Entry 1C5L (X-ray diffraction, 1.47 A resolution); this record covers chains L and H of the 3 polymer chains in the assembly.

Chain L:
Molecule: thrombin
From: Homo sapiens
Notes: EC 3.4.21.5; fragment: light chain
UniProt: P00734 (THRB_HUMAN); residues 1-14 here correspond to UniProt positions 336-349 (UniProt number = residue number + 335)
Amino-acid sequence (36 residues; each row starts with the number of its first residue; a row labelled like 14A-14M holds insertion residues (14A, then the next letters in order)):
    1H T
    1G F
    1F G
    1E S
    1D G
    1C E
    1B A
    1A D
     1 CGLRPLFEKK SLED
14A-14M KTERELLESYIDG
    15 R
Curated features (UniProtKB/Swiss-Prot):
  - site: Arg15 (Cleavage)

Chain H:
Molecule: thrombin
From: Homo sapiens
Notes: EC 3.4.21.5; fragment: heavy chain
UniProt: P00734 (THRB_HUMAN); the construct lacks a stretch of the UniProt sequence and is renumbered around it, so the offset changes along the chain: 16-36 = UniProt 364-384; 37-60 = UniProt 386-409; 61-77 = UniProt 419-435; 78-97 = UniProt 437-456; 7 more segments
Amino-acid sequence (259 residues; each row starts with the number of its first residue; note: 3 numbers in that range are skipped by the numbering (no residue carries them; nothing is unmodelled there); a row labelled like 60A-60I holds insertion residues (60A, then the next letters in order)):
    16 IVEGSDAEIG MSPWQVMLFR K
   36A S
    37 PQELLCGASL ISDRWVLTAA HCLL
60A-60I YPPWDKNFT
    61 ENDLLVRIGK HSRTRYE
   77A R
    78 NIEKISMLEK IYIHPRYNWR
   97A E
    98 NLDRDIALMK LKKPVAFSDY IHPVCLPDRE TA
129A-129C ASL
   130 LQAGYKGRVT GWGNLKET
147A-147G WTANVGK
   150 GQPSVLQVVN LPIVERPVCK DSTRIRITDN MFCAG
  184A Y
   185 KP
186A-186D DEGK
   187 RGDACEGDSG GPFVMKSP
204A-204B FN
   205 NRWYQMGIVS WGE
   219 GCD
  221A R
   222 DGKYGFYTHV FRLKKWIQKV IDQFGE
Disordered / not traced: 147A-147G
Curated features (UniProtKB/Swiss-Prot):
  - region: Ala183 to Val200 (High affinity receptor-binding region which is also known as the TP508 peptide)
  - active site (Charge relay system): His57, Asp102, Ser195
  - glycosylation: Asn60G (N-linked (GlcNAc...) (complex) asparagine)
Cystine bridges: Cys42-Cys58, Cys168-Cys182, Cys191-Cys220
Ion coordination: Ca2+: Lys169, Thr172, Phe204A; Na+: Arg221A, Lys224

How chain L and chain H interact:
Pairs across the interface (65; chain L residue first):
  Cys1(L) - Pro120(H)
  Cys1(L) - Val121(H)
  Cys1(L) - Cys122(H)  disulfide
  Cys1(L) - Arg206(H)  hydrogen bond (backbone-side chain)
  Asp1A(L) - His119(H)  salt bridge
  Asp1A(L) - Arg206(H)
  Ala1B(L) - Arg206(H)
  Glu1C(L) - Arg206(H)
  Gly1D(L) - Cys122(H)
  Gly1D(L) - Leu123(H)  hydrogen bond (backbone-backbone)
  Ser1E(L) - Leu123(H)
  Ser1E(L) - Asp125(H)  hydrogen bond
  Ser1E(L) - Lys235(H)
  Gly1F(L) - Lys235(H)
  Gly1F(L) - Gln239(H)
  Phe1G(L) - Leu123(H)  hydrophobic
  Thr1H(L) - Ile47(H)  hydrogen bond (backbone-backbone)
  Thr1H(L) - Ser48(H)
  Thr1H(L) - Leu123(H)
  Thr1H(L) - Ile242(H)
  Gly2(L) - Pro120(H)  hydrogen bond (backbone-backbone)
  Gly2(L) - Cys122(H)
  Gly2(L) - Arg206(H)
  Gly2(L) - Trp207(H)  hydrogen bond (backbone-backbone)
  Leu3(L) - His119(H)  hydrogen bond (backbone-side chain)
  Leu3(L) - Asn205(H)
  Arg4(L) - Gly25(H)
  Arg4(L) - Met26(H)  hydrogen bond (side chain-backbone)
  Arg4(L) - Pro28(H)
  Arg4(L) - Trp29(H)
  Arg4(L) - Trp207(H)
  Pro5(L) - Ser115(H)
  Pro5(L) - Asp116(H)
  Pro5(L) - His119(H)
  Leu6(L) - Asp116(H)
  Phe7(L) - Ile24(H)
  Phe7(L) - Gly25(H)
  Phe7(L) - Met26(H)
  Glu8(L) - Lys202(H)  salt bridge
  Glu8(L) - Asn205(H)
  Glu8(L) - Trp207(H)  hydrogen bond
  Lys9(L) - His119(H)
  Asp14(L) - Glu23(H)
  Asp14(L) - Met26(H)
  Asp14(L) - Arg137(H)  salt bridge
  Lys14A(L) - Glu23(H)  hydrogen bond (backbone-side chain)
  Thr14B(L) - Arg137(H)  hydrogen bond
  Thr14B(L) - Asn159(H)  hydrogen bond
  Glu14C(L) - Arg137(H)
  Glu14C(L) - Lys202(H)  salt bridge
  Glu14E(L) - Lys135(H)  salt bridge
  Glu14E(L) - Asn159(H)  hydrogen bond
  Glu14E(L) - Tyr184A(H)
  Leu14F(L) - Lys135(H)
  Leu14F(L) - Asn159(H)
  Leu14F(L) - Trp207(H)  hydrophobic
  Leu14G(L) - Pro204(H)  hydrophobic
  Ser14I(L) - Gly133(H)
  Ser14I(L) - Tyr134(H)
  Ser14I(L) - Lys135(H)  hydrogen bond (side chain-backbone)
  Tyr14J(L) - Tyr134(H)  hydrophobic
  Tyr14J(L) - Lys135(H)  hydrogen bond (side chain-backbone)
  Tyr14J(L) - Met201(H)
  Tyr14J(L) - Lys202(H)  hydrogen bond (side chain-backbone)
  Ile14K(L) - Tyr134(H)
Other interface residues (no listed pair), chain H (37 interface residues in all): Trp51, Tyr117, Leu129C, Lys186D, Tyr208, Ile238
Cross-chain cystine bridges: Cys1(L)-Cys122(H)

In short:
27 residues of chain L and 37 residues of chain H are in contact; the contacts include 1 disulfide bond, 16
hydrogen bonds and 5 salt bridges. Polar contacts include Asp1A(L)-His119(H), Glu8(L)-Lys202(H) and
Glu14E(L)-Lys135(H). Curated annotation (UniProt) lists 3 active-site residues on chain H.
Here chain L is thrombin and chain H is thrombin, both from Homo sapiens. Entry 1C5L (Structural basis for
selectivity of a small molecule, S1-binding, sub-micromolar inhibitor of urokinase type plasminogen activator)
was determined by X-ray diffraction together with 1C5N, 1C5O, 1C5W, 1C5X, 1C5Y and 1C5Z from the same study.
